5N6G - chain A; structure by X-ray diffraction, 1.58 A resolution.

== Chain A ==
Protein: GTN Reductase
Source organism: Agrobacterium tumefaciens
UniProtKB: O31246 (O31246_RHIRD); residue numbers follow UniProt; this construct covers 1-371
Amino-acid sequence (379 residues; numbered 1 to 379; the number before each row is that of its first residue):
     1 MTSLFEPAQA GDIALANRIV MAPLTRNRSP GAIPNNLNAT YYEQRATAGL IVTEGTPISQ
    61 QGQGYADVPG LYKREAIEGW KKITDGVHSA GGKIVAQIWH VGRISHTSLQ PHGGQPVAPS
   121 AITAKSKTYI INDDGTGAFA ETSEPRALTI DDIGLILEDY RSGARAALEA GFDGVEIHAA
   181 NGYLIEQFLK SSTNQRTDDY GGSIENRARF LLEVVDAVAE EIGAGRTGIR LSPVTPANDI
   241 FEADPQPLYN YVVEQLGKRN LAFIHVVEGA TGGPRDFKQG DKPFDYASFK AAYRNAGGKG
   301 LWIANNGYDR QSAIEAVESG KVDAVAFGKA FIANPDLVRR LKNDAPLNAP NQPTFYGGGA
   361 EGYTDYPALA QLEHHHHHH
Disordered / not traced: 1, 371-379
Construct notes: expression tag (372-379)
Small-molecule neighbours:
  - 2-Phenylacrylic acid (8OZ): Thr25, Tyr65, Trp99, Tyr129, His178, Asn181, Tyr183, Tyr356
  - FMN (flavin mononucleotide): Ala22, Pro23, Leu24, Thr25, Glu54, Gly55, Gln97, His178, Asn181, Arg230, Val267, Thr271, Gly272, Asn305, Asn306, Gly307, Ala326, Phe327, Gly328, Lys329, Ile332, Phe355, Tyr356
What the authors report for this chain:
  - binding site for 2-Phenylacrylic acid: His178, Asn181, Tyr183, Tyr356
  - specificity-determining residues: Asn27 (proposed by the authors, not directly observed)

== Summary ==
Bound to chain A: flavin mononucleotide and 2-Phenylacrylic acid. From the paper: a binding site for
2-Phenylacrylic acid at His178, Asn181 and Tyr183 among others; the specificity determinant Asn27.
Chain A is GTN Reductase (Agrobacterium tumefaciens); the structure, NerA from Agrobacterium radiobacter in
complex with 2-phenylacrylic acid, was determined by X-ray diffraction (same publication as 5N6Q).
